PDB entry 2UXC | X-ray diffraction, 2.90 A resolution | chains A and H of the 23 polymer chains in the assembly

[Chain A]
Molecule: 16S ribosomal RNA
Source organism: Thermus thermophilus
Sequence (1522 nucleotides; numbered 0 to 1544 plus 19 insertion-coded residues; 42 numbers in that range are skipped by the numbering (no residue carries them; nothing is unmodelled there); the number before each row is that of its first residue; a row labelled like 190A-190L holds insertion residues (190A, then the next letters in order); numbering starts at 0):
     0 UUUGUUGGAG AGUUUGAUCC UGGCUCAGGG UGAACGCUGG CGGCGUGCCU AAGACAUGCA
    60 AGUCGUGCGG G
    73 CCGCGGGGUU UU
    88 ACUCCG
    95 UGGUC
   101 AGCGGCGGAC GGGUGAGUAA CGCGUGGGU
  129A G
   130 ACCUACCCGG AAGAGGGGGA CAACCCGGGG AAACUCGGGC UAAUCCCCCA UGUGGACCCG
   190 C
190A-190L CCCUUGGGGUGU
   191 GUCCAAAGGG CUUU
   216 GCCCGCUUCC GGAUGGGCCC GCGUCCCAUC AGCUAGUUGG UGGGGUAAUG GCCCACCAAG
   276 GCGACGACGG GUAGCCGGUC UGAGAGGAUG GCCGGCCACA GGGGCACUGA GACACGGGCC
   336 CCACUCCUAC GGGAGGCAGC AGUUAGGAAU CUUCCGCAAU GGGCGCAAGC CUGACGGAGC
   396 GACGCCGCUU GGAGGAAGAA GCCCUUCGGG GUGUAAACUC CUGAA
   442 CCCGGGACGA AACCCCCGAC GA
   474 GGGGACUGAC GGUACCGGG
   494 GUAAUAGCGC CGGCCAACUC CGUGCCAGCA GCCGCGGUAA UACGGAGGGC GCGAGCGUUA
   554 CCCGGAUUCA CUGGGCGUAA AGGGCGUGUA GGCGGCCUGG GGCGUCCCAU GUGAAAGACC
   614 ACGGCUCAAC CGUGGGGGAG CGUGGGAUAC GCUCAGGCUA GACGGUGGGA GAGGGUGGUG
   674 GAAUUCCCGG AGUAGCGGUG AAAUGCGCAG AUACCGGGAG GAACGCCGAU GGCGAAGGCA
   734 GCCACCUGGU CCACCCGUGA CGCUGAGGCG CGAAAGCGUG GGGAGCAAAC CGGAUUAGAU
   794 ACCCGGGUAG UCCACGCCCU AAACGAUGCG CGCUAGGUCU CUGGGUCU
   848 CCUGGGGGCC GAAGCUAACG CGUUAAGCGC GCCGCCUGGG GAGUACGGCC GCAAGGCUGA
   908 AACUCAAAGG AAUUGACGGG GGCCCGCACA AGCGGUGGAG CAUGUGGUUU AAUUCGAAGC
   968 AACGCGAAGA ACCUUACCAG GCCUUGACAU GCUAGG
 1003A G
  1004 AACCCGGGUG AAAGCCUGGG GUGCCCC
1030A-1030D GCGA
  1031 GGGGAGCCCU AGCACAGGUG CUGCAUGGCC GUCGUCAGCU CGUGCCGUGA GGUGUUGGGU
  1091 UAAGUCCCGC AACGAGCGCA ACCCCCGCCG UUAGUUGCCA GCGGUUCGGC CGGGCACUCU
  1151 AACGGGACUG CCCGCGAAA
  1171 GCGGGAGGAA GGAGGGGACG ACGUCUGGUC AGCAUGGCCC UUACGGCCUG GGCGACACAC
  1231 GUGCUACAAU GCCCACUACA AAGCGAUGCC ACCCGGCAAC GGGGAGCUAA UCGCAAAAAG
  1291 GUGGGCCCAG UUCGGAUUGG GGUCUGCAAC CCGACCCCAU GAAGCCGGAA UCGCUAGUAA
  1351 UCGCGGAUCA G
 1361A C
  1362 CAUGCCGCGG UGAAUACGUU CCCGGGCCUU GUACACACCG CCCGUCACGC CAUGGGAGCG
  1422 GGCUCUACCC GAAGUCGCCG GG
  1446 AGCCUACGGG
  1459 CAGGCGCCGA GGGUAGGGCC CGUGACUGGG GCGAAGUCGU AACAAGGUAG CUGUACCGGA
  1519 AGGUGCGGCU GGAUCACCUC CUUUCU
Not modelled in the structure: 0-4, 1535-1538
Bound ions: Mg2+ site 1: U12, C526, A914; Mg2+ site 2: G15, U920; Mg2+ site 3: G21, G22; Mg2+ site 4 near G21 (its only coordinating residue here); Mg2+ site 5: C48, G115; Mg2+ site 6 near A51 (its only coordinating residue here); Mg2+ site 7 near A53 (its only coordinating residue here); Mg2+ site 8: C58, U387; Mg2+ site 9: G61, U62, G105; Mg2+ site 10: G69, G70, U98; Mg2+ site 11: G107, G326; Mg2+ site 12: A109, G331; 107 more Mg2+ sites not listed; 21 more K+ sites not listed
Ligand contacts: paromomycin (PAR): G1405, U1406, C1407, A1408, C1409, G1489, C1490, G1491, A1492, A1493, G1494, U1495, C1496

[Chain H]
Name: Ribosomal protein S8
Source organism: Thermus thermophilus
UniProt: Q5SHQ2 (RS8_THET8); residues 1-138 here = UniProt positions 1-138
Sequence (138 residues; each row starts with the number of its first residue):
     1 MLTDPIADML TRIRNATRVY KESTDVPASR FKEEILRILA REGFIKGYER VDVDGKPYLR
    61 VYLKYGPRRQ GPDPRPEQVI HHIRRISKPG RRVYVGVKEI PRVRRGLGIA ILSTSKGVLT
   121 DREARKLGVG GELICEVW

[Chain A / chain H interface]
Pairs across the interface - 74 pairs, chain A then chain H:
  C564(A) / Arg-91(H)  hydrogen bond to the sugar
  C586(A) / Pro-89(H)  phosphate contact
  C586(A) / Gly-90(H)  sugar contact
  G587(A) / Met-1(H)  base contact
  G587(A) / Thr-3(H)  sugar contact
  G587(A) / Pro-89(H)  phosphate contact
  G587(A) / Arg-92(H)  salt bridge to the phosphate
  G588(A) / Met-1(H)  sugar contact
  G588(A) / Leu-2(H)  sugar contact
  G588(A) / Pro-5(H)  phosphate contact
  C589(A) / Pro-5(H)  phosphate contact
  C589(A) / Ala-28(H)  phosphate contact
  C589(A) / Ser-29(H)  phosphate contact
  C589(A) / Lys-32(H)  salt bridge to the phosphate
  C590(A) / Ser-29(H)  phosphate contact
  C590(A) / Arg-30(H)  hydrogen bond to the phosphate
  U591(A) / Arg-30(H)  salt bridge to the phosphate
  G597(A) / Tyr-94(H)  hydrogen bond to the base
  U598(A) / Tyr-94(H)  sugar contact
  C599(A) / Val-95(H)  sugar contact
  C599(A) / Gly-96(H)  phosphate contact
  C599(A) / Val-97(H)  phosphate contact
  C599(A) / Val-129(H)  sugar contact
  C599(A) / Gly-130(H)  hydrogen bond to the sugar
  C599(A) / Gly-131(H)  sugar contact
  C600(A) / Gly-96(H)  phosphate contact
  C600(A) / Val-97(H)  hydrogen bond to the phosphate
  C600(A) / Gly-128(H)  sugar contact
  A640(A) / Ser-115(H)  hydrogen bond to the base
  U641(A) / Ser-115(H)  sugar contact
  A642(A) / Ser-113(H)  hydrogen bond to the sugar
  A642(A) / Thr-114(H)  base contact
  A642(A) / Ser-115(H)  base contact
  A642(A) / Gly-117(H)  sugar contact
  A642(A) / Val-118(H)  sugar contact
  C643(A) / Phe-31(H)  sugar contact
  C643(A) / Arg-92(H)  sugar contact
  C643(A) / Ser-113(H)  hydrogen bond to the sugar
  C643(A) / Glu-132(H)  hydrogen bond to the sugar
  G644(A) / Arg-92(H)  sugar contact
  U652(A) / Lys-56(H)  phosphate contact
  A653(A) / Lys-56(H)  salt bridge to the phosphate
  G654(A) / Met-1(H)  hydrogen bond to the sugar
  A753(A) / Met-1(H)  base contact
  C824(A) / Met-1(H)  sugar contact
  G825(A) / Leu-2(H)  sugar contact
  G825(A) / Asp-8(H)  hydrogen bond to the sugar
  G825(A) / Thr-11(H)  base contact
  G825(A) / Arg-12(H)  hydrogen bond to the sugar
  C826(A) / Arg-12(H)  sugar contact
  C826(A) / Asn-15(H)  hydrogen bond to the sugar
  U827(A) / Asn-15(H)  sugar contact
  U827(A) / Val-19(H)  sugar contact
  A828(A) / Lys-21(H)  salt bridge to the phosphate
  A859(A) / Val-19(H)  base contact
  A860(A) / Arg-18(H)  sugar contact
  A860(A) / Arg-75(H)  hydrogen bond to the phosphate
  G861(A) / Arg-75(H)  salt bridge to the phosphate
  G874(A) / Asn-15(H)  base contact
  C875(A) / Thr-11(H)  base contact
  C875(A) / Arg-14(H)  hydrogen bond to the sugar
  C875(A) / Asn-15(H)  hydrogen bond to the sugar
  G876(A) / Ala-7(H)  sugar contact
  G876(A) / Thr-11(H)  hydrogen bond to the sugar
  G876(A) / Arg-14(H)  salt bridge to the phosphate
  C877(A) / Thr-3(H)  hydrogen bond to the sugar
  C877(A) / Asp-4(H)  sugar contact
  C877(A) / Ala-7(H)  sugar contact
  C877(A) / Lys-88(H)  salt bridge to the phosphate
  C877(A) / Pro-89(H)  sugar contact
  G878(A) / Thr-3(H)  hydrogen bond to the sugar
  G878(A) / Lys-88(H)  phosphate contact
  G878(A) / Pro-89(H)  phosphate contact
  G878(A) / Gly-90(H)  phosphate contact
Interface residues without a listed pair, chain A (36 interface residues in all): G755, G823, C879
Interface residues without a listed pair, chain H (43 interface residues in all): Pro-57, Lys-98, Glu-99

[In short]
Chain A and chain H form an interface of 36 and 43 residues respectively, with 19 hydrogen bonds and 8 salt
bridges. Polar contacts include G597(A)/Tyr-94(H), A640(A)/Ser-115(H) and C564(A)/Arg-91(H). Chain A binds
paromomycin. The Mg2+ site 1 is built by U12(A), C526(A) and A914(A).
Chain A is 16S ribosomal RNA and chain H is Ribosomal protein S8, both from Thermus thermophilus; the
structure, Crystal structure of an extended tRNA anticodon stem loop in complex with its cognate mRNA UCGU
..., was determined by X-ray diffraction (same publication as 2UXD and 2UXB).
